Entry 9DN7 (electron microscopy, 3.25 A resolution); this record covers chains B and C of the 3 polymer chains in the assembly.

Chain B (and C):
Molecule: Nuclear distribution protein PAC1
Organism: Saccharomyces cerevisiae
Notes: chain C of this document is another copy of the same molecule, construct and numbering; everything in this record applies to it too
Reference sequence: P39946 (LIS1_YEAST); residues 1-494 here = UniProt positions 1-494
Chain sequence (495 residues; row label = number of the first residue in the row; numbering starts at 0):
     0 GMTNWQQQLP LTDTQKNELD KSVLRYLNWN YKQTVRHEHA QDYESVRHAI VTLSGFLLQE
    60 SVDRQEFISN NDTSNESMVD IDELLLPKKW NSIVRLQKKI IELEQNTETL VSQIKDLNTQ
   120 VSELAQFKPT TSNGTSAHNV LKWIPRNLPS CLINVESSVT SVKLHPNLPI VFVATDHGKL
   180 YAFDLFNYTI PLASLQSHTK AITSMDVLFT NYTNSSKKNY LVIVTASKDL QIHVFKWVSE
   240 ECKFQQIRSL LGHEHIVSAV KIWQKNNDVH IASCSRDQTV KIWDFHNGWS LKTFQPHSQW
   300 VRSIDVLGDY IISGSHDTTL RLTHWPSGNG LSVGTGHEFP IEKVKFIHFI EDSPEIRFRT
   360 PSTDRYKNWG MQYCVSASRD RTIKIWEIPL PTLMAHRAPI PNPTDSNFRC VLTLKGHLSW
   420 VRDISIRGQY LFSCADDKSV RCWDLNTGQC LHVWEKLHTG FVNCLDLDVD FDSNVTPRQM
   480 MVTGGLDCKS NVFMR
Unresolved in the structure: 0-138, 214-215, 351-354, 393-396, 401-404 (chain C: 0-138, 214-217, 352-353, 393-396)
Differences from the reference sequence: expression tag (0)
From the paper describing this entry:
  - mutagenesis - R275A/R301A/R378A/W419A/K437A: abolished catalytic activity with Dynein heavy chain, cytoplasmic
  - mutagenesis - R275A/R301A/R378A/W419A/K437A: abolished binding to Dynein heavy chain, cytoplasmic (citing earlier work)

Interface between chain B and chain C:
Pairs across the interface (22; chain B residue first):
  N166(B) - N153(C)
  L167(B) - N153(C)
  L167(B) - V154(C)
  L167(B) - E155(C)
  P168(B) - P190(C)
  D183(B) - K178(C)  salt bridge
  F185(B) - P190(C)
  F185(B) - L191(C)
  F185(B) - S193(C)
  N186(B) - S193(C)
  N186(B) - L194(C)
  S238(B) - E155(C)  hydrogen bond (side chain-backbone)
  S238(B) - S156(C)
  E239(B) - S156(C)
  E239(B) - S157(C)
  E239(B) - H176(C)  hydrogen bond (backbone-side chain)
  E239(B) - C487(C)
  E240(B) - H176(C)
  C241(B) - H176(C)
  R477(B) - T188(C)
  R494(B) - I189(C)
  R494(B) - P190(C)  hydrogen bond (side chain-backbone)
Other interface residues (no listed pair), chain B (13 interface residues in all): M479
Other interface residues (no listed pair), chain C (16 interface residues in all): A192, Q195

In short:
The interface between chain B and chain C involves 13 residues on one side and 16 on the other; the contacts
include 3 hydrogen bonds and 1 salt bridge. Among the polar pairs are D183(B)-K178(C), S238(B)-E155(C) and
E239(B)-H176(C). The paper reports that R275A/R301A/R378A/W419A/K437A of chain B abolish catalytic activity
with Dynein heavy chain, cytoplasmic; R275A/R301A/R378A/W419A/K437A of chain B abolish binding to Dynein heavy
chain, cytoplasmic.
Both chains are Nuclear distribution protein PAC1 (Saccharomyces cerevisiae). Entry 9DN7 (CryoEM structures of
yeast cytoplasmic dynein in the presence of ATP and Lis1) was determined by electron microscopy, deposited
together with 9DJ7, 9DJU, 9DJZ, 9DK0, 9DKH, 9DKM and 6 further entries.
